2BCC - chains D and H of the 10 polymer chains in the assembly; structure by X-ray diffraction, 3.50 A resolution.

[Chain D]
Molecule: Ubiquinol cytochrome C oxidoreductase
Source organism: Gallus gallus
Notes: EC 1.10.2.2
Chain sequence (241 residues; row label = number of the first residue in the row):
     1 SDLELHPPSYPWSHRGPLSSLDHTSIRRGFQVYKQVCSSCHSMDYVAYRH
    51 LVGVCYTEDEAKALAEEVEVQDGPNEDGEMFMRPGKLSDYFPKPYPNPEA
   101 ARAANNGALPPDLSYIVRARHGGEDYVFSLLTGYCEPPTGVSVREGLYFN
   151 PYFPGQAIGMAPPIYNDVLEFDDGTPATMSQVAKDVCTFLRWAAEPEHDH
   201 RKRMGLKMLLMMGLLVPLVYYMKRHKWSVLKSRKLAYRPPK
Glycans and other covalent adducts: heme (HEM) linked to C37, C40
Metal / ion sites: heme Fe: H41, M160
Residues lining bound ligands: heme (HEM): V32, V36, S39, H41, N105, A108, L109, P110, P111, L113, I116, R120, Y126, V127, L130, L131, F153, I158, G159, M160, P163, V186, L190

[Chain H]
Molecule: Ubiquinol cytochrome C oxidoreductase
Source organism: Gallus gallus
Notes: EC 1.10.2.2
Chain sequence (78 residues; row label = number of the first residue in the row):
     1 GDPKEEEEEEEELVDPLTTVREQCEQLEKCVKARERLELCDERVSSRSQT
    51 EEDCTEELFDFLHARDHCVAHKLFNSLK
Disordered / not traced: 1-12
Disulfides: C24-C68, C40-C54

[Interface between chain D and chain H]
Contacting residue pairs (43; chain D residue first):
  L3(D) - F59(H)  hydrophobic
  L5(D) - F59(H)  hydrophobic
  L5(D) - L62(H)  hydrophobic
  L5(D) - H63(H)
  P8(D) - H67(H)
  S9(D) - A70(H)
  Y10(D) - A70(H)  hydrophobic
  Y10(D) - F74(H)  hydrophobic
  P11(D) - A70(H)
  P11(D) - F74(H)  hydrophobic
  W12(D) - F74(H)  hydrophobic
  R28(D) - K78(H)
  F128(D) - F74(H)  hydrophobic
  T132(D) - R21(H)  hydrogen bond (backbone-side chain)
  P138(D) - C54(H)
  P138(D) - T55(H)
  P138(D) - L58(H)
  T139(D) - D41(H)
  T139(D) - V44(H)
  T139(D) - S45(H)
  T139(D) - D53(H)
  T139(D) - C54(H)  hydrogen bond
  G140(D) - E52(H)
  G140(D) - D53(H)
  V141(D) - D53(H)
  V141(D) - T55(H)
  P151(D) - F59(H)  hydrophobic
  Y152(D) - D66(H)  hydrogen bond
  Q156(D) - F59(H)
  N166(D) - D15(H)
  D167(D) - L13(H)
  T175(D) - K78(H)
  T178(D) - V14(H)
  T178(D) - D15(H)  hydrogen bond
  T178(D) - P16(H)
  M179(D) - D15(H)
  S180(D) - D15(H)  hydrogen bond (backbone-side chain)
  S180(D) - L17(H)
  S180(D) - L73(H)
  S180(D) - L77(H)
  Q181(D) - L77(H)
  Q181(D) - K78(H)  hydrogen bond (side chain-backbone)
  K184(D) - K78(H)
Interface residues without a listed pair, chain D (29 interface residues in all): E4, D22, F149, D185
Interface residues without a listed pair, chain H (26 interface residues in all): C40, E56

[Summary]
29 residues of chain D and 26 residues of chain H are in contact, with 6 hydrogen bonds. Polar pairs include
T132(D)-R21(H), T139(D)-C54(H) and Y152(D)-D66(H). Heme is covalently linked to C40(D). The heme Fe site is
built by H41(D) and M160(D).
Chain D is Ubiquinol cytochrome C oxidoreductase and chain H is Ubiquinol cytochrome C oxidoreductase, both
from Gallus gallus; the structure, Stigmatellin-bound cytochrome BC1 complex from chicken, was determined by
X-ray diffraction together with 1BCC and 3BCC from the same study.
